8ACF - chains A and L of the 4 polymer chains in the assembly; structure by X-ray diffraction, 1.80 A resolution.

# Chain A
Molecule: Complement C2b fragment
Source organism: Homo sapiens
Reference sequence: P06681 (CO2_HUMAN); numbering as in UniProt (aligned over 21-217)
Amino-acid sequence (197 residues; row label = number of the first residue in the row):
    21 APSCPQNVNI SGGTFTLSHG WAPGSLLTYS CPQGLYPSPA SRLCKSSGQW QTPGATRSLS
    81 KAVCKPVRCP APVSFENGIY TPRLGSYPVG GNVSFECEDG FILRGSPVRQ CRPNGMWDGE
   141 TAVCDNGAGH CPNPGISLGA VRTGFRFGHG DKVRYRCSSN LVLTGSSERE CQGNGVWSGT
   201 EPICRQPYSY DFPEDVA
Not modelled in the structure: 21-50, 62-82, 210-217
Swiss-Prot annotation at these positions:
  - glycosylation (N-linked (GlcNAc...) asparagine): N29, N112
  - natural variant: C131 (C131Y: In C2D), S209 (S209F: In C2D)
Disulfides: C51-C84, C89-C131, C117-C144, C151-C191, C177-C204
Covalently attached groups: N-acetylglucosamine (NAG) linked to N112
Bound ions: Ca2+: R103 (shared with 2 residues of chain H; Y100(L) of chain L)

# Chain L
Molecule: Light chain of mAb ARGX-117 Fab
Source organism: Homo sapiens
Notes: antibody fragment or engineered binder
Amino-acid sequence (218 residues; numbered 1 to 218; the number before each row is that of its first residue):
     1 DNVLTQSPDS LAVSLGERAT ISCRASKSVR TSGYNYMHWY QQKPGQPPKL LIYLASNLKS
    61 GVPDRFSGSG SGTDFTLTIS SLQAEDAATY YCQHSRELPY TFGQGTKLEI KRTVAAPSVF
   121 IFPPSDEQLK SGTASVVCLL NNFYPREAKV QWKVDNALQS GNSQESVTEQ DSKDSTYSLS
   181 STLTLSKADY EKHKVYACEV THQGLSSPVT KSFNRGEC
Not modelled in the structure: 216-218
Disulfides: C23-C92, C138-C198
Bound ions: Ca2+: Y100 (shared with R103(A) of chain A; 2 residues of chain H)

# How chain A and chain L interact
Pairs across the interface - 8 pairs, chain A then chain L:
  I99(A) - R96(L)
  T101(A) - T31(L)
  T101(A) - R96(L)
  P102(A) - Y36(L)
  R103(A) - L98(L)
  R103(A) - Y100(L)  hydrogen bond (backbone-side chain)
  S114(A) - S32(L)  hydrogen bond
  E116(A) - R96(L)  salt bridge
Also at the interface, not in a pair above, chain L (7 interface residues in all): E97

# Overview
Chain A and chain L form an interface of 6 and 7 residues respectively; the contacts include 2 hydrogen bonds
and 1 salt bridge. Polar pairs include E116(A)-R96(L), R103(A)-Y100(L) and S114(A)-S32(L). Covalently linked
N-acetylglucosamine: at N112(A). The Ca2+ site is built by R103(A) and Y100(L).
Here chain A is Complement C2b fragment and chain L is Light chain of mAb ARGX-117 Fab, both from Homo
sapiens. Entry 8ACF (Structure of the argX-117 in complex with a complement C2 fragment at low pH) was
determined by X-ray diffraction.
